PDB entry 7FNB | X-ray diffraction, 1.55 A resolution | chains A and B

Chain A:
Protein: Pre-mRNA-splicing factor 8
From: Saccharomyces cerevisiae S288C
Reference sequence: P33334 (PRP8_YEAST); numbering as in UniProt (aligned over 1836-2090)
Chain sequence (258 residues; numbered 1833 to 2090; the number before each row is that of its first residue):
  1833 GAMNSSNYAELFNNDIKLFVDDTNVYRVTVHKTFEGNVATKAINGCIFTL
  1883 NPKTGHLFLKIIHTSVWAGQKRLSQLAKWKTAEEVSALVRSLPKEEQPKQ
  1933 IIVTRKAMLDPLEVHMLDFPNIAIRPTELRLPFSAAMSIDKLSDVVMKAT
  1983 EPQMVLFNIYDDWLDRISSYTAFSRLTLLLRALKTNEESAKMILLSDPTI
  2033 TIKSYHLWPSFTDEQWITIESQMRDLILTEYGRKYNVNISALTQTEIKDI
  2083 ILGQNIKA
Disordered / not traced: 2070-2090
Construct notes: expression tag (1833-1835)
Residues lining bound ligands: 2-cyano-N-methyl-N-phenylacetamide (VZC): Tyr1840, Leu1961, Tyr2002, Ser2006, Thr2009, Leu2010, Arg2056
UniProt features mapped onto this chain:
  - mutagenesis: Asp1853 (D1853A: Alters protein folding. Severely impaired growth. Strongly reduced growth at 35 degrees Celsius; when associated with A-1854; D1853N: Reduced growth at 30 degrees Celsius ...), Asp1854 (D1854A: Reduced growth at 30 degrees Celsius. Strongly reduced growth at 16 degrees Celsius. Strongly reduced growth at 35 degrees Celsius; when associated with A-1853 ...), Thr1855 (T1855A: Reduced growth at 30 degrees Celsius. Strongly reduced growth at 16 degrees Celsius), Thr1936 (T1936A: Reduced growth at 30 degrees Celsius. Strongly reduced growth at 16 degrees Celsius), Arg1937 (R1937K: Severely impaired growth. Reduced growth at 30 degrees Celsius. Strongly reduced growth at 16 degrees Celsius)

Chain B:
Protein: A1 cistron-splicing factor AAR2
From: Saccharomyces cerevisiae S288C
Reference sequence: P32357 (AAR2_YEAST); aligned to UniProt positions 1-317 over residues 1-317
Chain sequence (308 residues; each row starts with the number of its first residue; note: 13 numbers in that range are skipped by the numbering (no residue carries them; nothing is unmodelled there); numbers below 1 keep their minus sign (Gly-3 is residue -3)):
    -3 GAMAMNTVPFTSAPIEVTIGIDQYSFNVKENQPFHGIKDIPIGHVHVIHF
    47 QHADNSSMRYGYWFDCRMGNFYIQYDPKDGLYKMMEERDGAKFENIVHNF
    97 KERQMMVSYPKIDEDDTWYNLTEFVQMDKIRKIVRKDENQFSYVDSSMTT
   147 VQENEL
   166 SSSSSDPAHSLNYTVINFKSREAIRPGHEMEDFLDKSYYLNTVMLQGIFK
   216 NSSNYFGELQFAFLNAMFFGNYGSSLQWHAMIELICSSATVPKHMLDKLD
   266 EILYYQIKTLPEQYSDILLNERVWNICLYSSFQKNSLHNTEKIMENKYPE
   316 LL
Disordered / not traced: -3 to 0, 166-169
Construct notes: expression tag (-3 to 0); conflict Ser166 (Leu153 in P32357), Ser167 (Lys154 in P32357), Ser170 (Asp in P32357)
UniProt features mapped onto this chain:
  - region: Leu261 to Ile282 (Leucine-zipper)
  - modified residue: Ser253 (Phosphoserine), Thr274 (Phosphothreonine)

How chain A and chain B interact:
Pairs across the interface (17):
  Gln1907(A) - Met195(B)
  Gln1907(A) - Leu199(B)
  Leu1908(A) - Met195(B)  hydrophobic
  Trp1911(A) - Glu194(B)
  Trp1911(A) - Met195(B)  hydrophobic
  Trp1911(A) - Phe198(B)  hydrophobic
  Asp1942(A) - Lys184(B)  salt bridge
  Asp1942(A) - Phe198(B)
  Glu1945(A) - Lys184(B)  salt bridge
  Val1946(A) - Ile189(B)  hydrophobic
  Val1946(A) - Glu194(B)
  Val1946(A) - Phe198(B)  hydrophobic
  His1947(A) - Glu194(B)
  Leu1949(A) - Lys184(B)
  Leu1949(A) - Ser185(B)
  Leu1949(A) - Arg186(B)
  Asp1950(A) - Arg186(B)  salt bridge

In short:
9 residues of chain A face 8 of chain B across their interface; the contacts include 3 salt bridges. Among the
polar pairs are Asp1942(A)-Lys184(B), Glu1945(A)-Lys184(B) and Asp1950(A)-Arg186(B). Chain A binds
2-cyano-N-methyl-N-phenylacetamide. From UniProt: 5 mutagenesis sites on chain A.
Here chain A is Pre-mRNA-splicing factor 8 and chain B is A1 cistron-splicing factor AAR2, both from
Saccharomyces cerevisiae S288C. Entry 7FNB (PanDDA analysis group deposition -- Aar2/RNaseH in complex with
fragment P07A12 from the F2X-Universal Library) was determined by X-ray diffraction (same publication as 5ST0,
5ST1, 5ST2, 5ST3, 5ST4, 5ST5 and 248 further entries).
